PDB entry 7ZWM | X-ray diffraction, 3.69 A resolution | chains C and H of the 10 polymer chains in the assembly

Chain C (and H):
Name: 32F3 light chain
Source organism: Mus musculus
Notes: chain H of this document is another copy of the same molecule, construct and numbering; everything in this record applies to it too
Amino-acid sequence (213 residues; each row starts with the number of its first residue):
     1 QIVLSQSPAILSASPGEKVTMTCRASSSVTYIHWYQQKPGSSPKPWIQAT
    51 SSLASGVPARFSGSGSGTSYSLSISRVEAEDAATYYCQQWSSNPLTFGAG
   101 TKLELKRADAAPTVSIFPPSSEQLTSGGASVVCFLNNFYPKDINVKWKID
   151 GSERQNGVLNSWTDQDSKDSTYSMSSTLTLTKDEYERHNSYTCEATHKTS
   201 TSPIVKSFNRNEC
Disordered / not traced: 212-213
Disulfide bonds: Cys-23/Cys-87, Cys-133/Cys-193

Chain C / chain H interface:
Residue-residue contacts - 11 pairs, chain C then chain H:
  Leu-53(C) / Arg-76(H)  hydrogen bond (backbone-side chain)
  Ala-54(C) / Arg-76(H)  hydrogen bond (backbone-side chain)
  Ser-55(C) / Arg-76(H)
  Gly-56(C) / Arg-76(H)
  Val-57(C) / Arg-76(H)  hydrogen bond (backbone-side chain)
  Ala-59(C) / Arg-60(H)
  Ala-59(C) / Ser-75(H)
  Ala-59(C) / Arg-76(H)
  Arg-76(C) / Gly-56(H)  hydrogen bond (side chain-backbone)
  Arg-76(C) / Val-57(H)  hydrogen bond (side chain-backbone)
  Arg-76(C) / Pro-58(H)
Also at the interface, not in a pair above, chain C (8 interface residues in all): Pro-58
Also at the interface, not in a pair above, chain H (7 interface residues in all): Glu-78

Summary:
8 residues of chain C and 7 residues of chain H are in contact; the contacts include 5 hydrogen bonds. Polar
pairs include Leu-53(C)/Arg-76(H), Ala-54(C)/Arg-76(H) and Val-57(C)/Arg-76(H).
Chain C and chain H are both 32F3 light chain (Mus musculus); the structure, Pfs48/45 central and C-terminal
domains bound to Fab fragments of monoclonal antibody 10D8 and 32F3, was determined by X-ray diffraction (same
publication as 7ZWF, 7ZWI, 7ZXF and 7ZXG).
